PDB entry 4E9S | X-ray diffraction, 1.06 A resolution | chain A

# Chain A
Name: Blue copper oxidase CueO
Source organism: Escherichia coli
Reference sequence: P36649 (CUEO_ECOLI); residues 29-516 here = UniProt positions 29-516
Chain sequence (489 residues; numbered 29 to 517; the number before each row is that of its first residue):
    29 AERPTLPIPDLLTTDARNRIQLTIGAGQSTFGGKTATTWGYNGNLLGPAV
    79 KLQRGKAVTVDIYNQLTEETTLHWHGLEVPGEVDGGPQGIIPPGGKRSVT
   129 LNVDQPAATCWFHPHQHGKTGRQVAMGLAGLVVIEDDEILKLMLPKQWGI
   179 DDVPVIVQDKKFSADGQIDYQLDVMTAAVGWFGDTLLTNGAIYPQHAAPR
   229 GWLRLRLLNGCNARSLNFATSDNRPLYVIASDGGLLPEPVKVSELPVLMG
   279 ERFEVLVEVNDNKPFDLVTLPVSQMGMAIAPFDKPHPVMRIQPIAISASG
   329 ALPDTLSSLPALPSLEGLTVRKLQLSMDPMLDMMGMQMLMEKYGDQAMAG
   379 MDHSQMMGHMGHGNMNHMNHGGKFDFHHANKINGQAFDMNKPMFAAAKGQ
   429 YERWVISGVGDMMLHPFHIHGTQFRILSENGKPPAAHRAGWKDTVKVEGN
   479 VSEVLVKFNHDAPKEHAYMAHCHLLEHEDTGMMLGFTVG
Disordered / not traced: 382-394
Construct notes: expression tag (517)
Bound ions: Cu ion site 1: His101, His446 (together with acetate ion); Cu ion site 2: His103, His141, His501; Cu ion site 3: His143, His448, His499; Cu ion site 4: His443, Cys500, His505
Curated features (UniProtKB/Swiss-Prot):
  - binding site (Cu cation): His101, His103, His141, His143, His443, His446, His448, His499, Cys500, His501, His505
Reported in the primary citation:
  - mutagenesis - C500S: abolished catalytic activity
  - catalytic residues: Asp112 (citing earlier work)

# Overview
The Cu ion site 1 is built by His101 and His446. The Cu ion site 2 is built by His103, His141 and His501.
Curated annotation (UniProt) lists 11 Cu cation-binding residues. From the paper: the catalytic residue
Asp112; C500S abolishes catalytic activity.
Chain A is Blue copper oxidase CueO (Escherichia coli); the structure, Multicopper Oxidase CueO (data5), was
determined by X-ray diffraction (same publication as 4E9Q, 4E9R, 4E9T, 2YXV and 2YXW).
